6FKF - chains E and F of the 26 polymer chains in the assembly; structure by electron microscopy, 3.15 A resolution.

# Chain E
Protein: ATP synthase subunit alpha, chloroplastic
Organism: Spinacia oleracea
Notes: EC 3.6.3.14
UniProtKB: P06450 (ATPA_SPIOL); residues 1-507 here = UniProt positions 1-507
Amino-acid sequence (507 residues; numbered 1 to 507; the number before each row is that of its first residue):
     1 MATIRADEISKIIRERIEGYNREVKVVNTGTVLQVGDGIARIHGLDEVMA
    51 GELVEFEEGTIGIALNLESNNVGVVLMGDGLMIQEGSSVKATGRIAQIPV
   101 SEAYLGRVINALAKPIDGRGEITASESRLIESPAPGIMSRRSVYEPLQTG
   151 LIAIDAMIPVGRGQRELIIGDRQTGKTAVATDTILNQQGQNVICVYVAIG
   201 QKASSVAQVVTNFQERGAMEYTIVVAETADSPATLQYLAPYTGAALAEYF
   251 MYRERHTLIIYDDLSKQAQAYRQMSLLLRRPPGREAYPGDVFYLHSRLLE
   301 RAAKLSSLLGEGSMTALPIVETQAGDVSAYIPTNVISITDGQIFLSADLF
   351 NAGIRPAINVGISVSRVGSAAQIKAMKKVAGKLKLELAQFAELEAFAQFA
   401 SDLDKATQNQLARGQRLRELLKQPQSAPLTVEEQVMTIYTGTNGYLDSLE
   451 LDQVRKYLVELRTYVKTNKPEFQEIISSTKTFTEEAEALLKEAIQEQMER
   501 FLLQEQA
Unresolved in the structure: 1-7, 505-507
Ion coordination: Mg2+: Thr177 (together with ATP)
Residues lining bound ligands:
  - ADP (adenosine-5'-diphosphate): Val364, Ser365, Arg366
  - ATP (adenosine-5'-triphosphate): Asp171, Arg172, Gln173, Thr174, Gly175, Lys176, Thr177, Ala178, Glu321, Phe350, Arg355, Pro356, Gln423, Pro424, Gln425
Swiss-Prot annotation at these positions:
  - binding site (ATP): Gly170 to Thr177
  - site: Ser363 (Required for activity)

# Chain F
Protein: ATP synthase subunit beta, chloroplastic
Organism: Spinacia oleracea
Notes: EC 3.6.3.14
UniProtKB: P00825 (ATPB_SPIOL); residues 1-498 here = UniProt positions 1-498
Amino-acid sequence (498 residues; numbered 1 to 498; the number before each row is that of its first residue):
     1 MRINPTTSDPGVSTLEKKNLGRIAQIIGPVLDVAFPPGKMPNIYNALIVK
    51 GRDTAGQPMNVTCEVQQLLGNNRVRAVAMSATDGLTRGMEVIDTGAPLSV
   101 PVGGATLGRIFNVLGEPVDNLGPVDTRTTSPIHRSAPAFTQLDTKLSIFE
   151 TGIKVVDLLAPYRRGGKIGLFGGAGVGKTVLIMELINNIAKAHGGVSVFG
   201 GVGERTREGNDLYMEMKESGVINEQNIAESKVALVYGQMNEPPGARMRVG
   251 LTALTMAEYFRDVNEQDVLLFIDNIFRFVQAGSEVSALLGRMPSAVGYQP
   301 TLSTEMGSLQERITSTKEGSITSIQAVYVPADDLTDPAPATTFAHLDATT
   351 VLSRGLAAKGIYPAVDPLDSTSTMLQPRIVGEEHYEIAQRVKETLQRYKE
   401 LQDIIAILGLDELSEEDRLTVARARKIERFLSQPFFVAEVFTGSPGKYVG
   451 LAETIRGFQLILSGELDSLPEQAFYLVGNIDEATAKAMNLEMESKLKK
Unresolved in the structure: 1-16, 497-498
Ion coordination: Mg2+: Thr179 (together with ADP)
Residues lining bound ligands:
  - ADP (adenosine-5'-diphosphate): Gly173, Ala174, Gly175, Val176, Gly177, Lys178, Thr179, Val180, Glu208, Tyr362, Pro363, Phe435, Ala438, Phe441, Thr442
  - ATP (adenosine-5'-triphosphate): Ser372, Thr373, Gln376, Tyr385
Swiss-Prot annotation at these positions:
  - binding site (ATP): Gly172 to Thr179

# Interface between chain E and chain F
Pairs across the interface - 113 pairs, chain E then chain F:
  Gly44(E) with Arg87(F)
  Leu45(E) with Arg87(F), hydrogen bond (backbone-side chain)
  Asp46(E) with Thr86(F); Arg87(F)
  Glu47(E) with Thr86(F)
  Val48(E) with Thr86(F)
  Met49(E) with Gly84(F); Leu85(F); Thr86(F)
  Ala50(E) with Thr82(F); Asp83(F); Gly84(F), hydrogen bond (backbone-backbone); Leu85(F), hydrogen bond (backbone-backbone)
  Leu65(E) with Ile26(F)
  Asn66(E) with Ile27(F)
  Leu67(E) with Gln25(F); Ile26(F), hydrogen bond (backbone-backbone); Leu85(F); Arg87(F)
  Glu68(E) with Gln25(F); Ile27(F); Arg87(F), hydrogen bond (backbone-side chain)
  Ser69(E) with Ala24(F); Gln25(F), hydrogen bond
  Asn71(E) with Arg87(F)
  Val72(E) with Arg87(F)
  Ile95(E) with Gly84(F)
  Ala134(E) with Asn240(F)
  Gly136(E) with Thr206(F)
  Ile137(E) with Ile110(F), hydrophobic; Val118(F), hydrophobic; Thr206(F); Gly209(F); Asn210(F); Tyr236(F), hydrophobic
  Met138(E) with Asp119(F); Asn120(F); Tyr213(F), hydrophobic
  Arg140(E) with Thr206(F); Arg207(F); Asn210(F)
  Arg141(E) with Asn210(F)
  Ser142(E) with Asn210(F); Asp211(F)
  Arg165(E) with Arg205(F)
  Pro281(E) with Ala287(F)
  Gly289(E) with Glu284(F)
  Phe292(E) with Arg277(F); Gln280(F); Glu284(F)
  Tyr293(E) with Met239(F); Asn240(F); Glu241(F); Pro242(F); Arg246(F)
  Ser296(E) with Met239(F)
  Glu300(E) with Arg205(F); Thr206(F), hydrogen bond; Met239(F); Asn240(F)
  Ser328(E) with Ala331(F)
  Thr333(E) with Tyr328(F)
  Asn334(E) with Gln280(F)
  Ile336(E) with Ala174(F), hydrophobic; Arg205(F)
  Ser337(E) with Arg205(F), hydrogen bond (backbone-side chain); Met239(F); Arg277(F)
  Ile338(E) with Arg205(F), hydrogen bond (backbone-side chain); Met239(F), hydrophobic
  Thr339(E) with Arg205(F), hydrogen bond (backbone-side chain)
  Asp340(E) with Arg205(F), salt bridge; Arg207(F), salt bridge
  Gly361(E) with Ala358(F)
  Val364(E) with Gly175(F)
  Ser365(E) with Phe441(F)
  Arg366(E) with Ala174(F); Gly175(F); Arg205(F); Arg207(F), hydrogen bond (backbone-side chain); Phe441(F)
  Val367(E) with Val440(F)
  Gly368(E) with Val440(F); Phe441(F)
  Ser369(E) with Val440(F), hydrogen bond (backbone-backbone)
  Gly381(E) with Thr442(F); Gly443(F)
  Lys382(E) with Thr442(F)
  Leu385(E) with Phe441(F); Thr442(F); Tyr475(F); Leu476(F), hydrophobic
  Ala388(E) with Ala358(F); Lys359(F)
  Gln389(E) with Lys359(F); Ile361(F); Arg429(F); Gln472(F); Tyr475(F)
  Glu392(E) with Lys359(F); Arg425(F), salt bridge; Glu428(F); Arg429(F), salt bridge
  Phe396(E) with Ile405(F), hydrophobic; Leu410(F), hydrophobic; Arg425(F)
  Phe399(E) with Ile405(F); Ala406(F), hydrophobic; Gly409(F); Leu410(F), hydrogen bond (backbone-backbone)
  Ala400(E) with Leu410(F), hydrophobic
  Ser401(E) with Asp411(F), hydrogen bond
  Gln410(E) with Gln472(F)
Other interface residues (no listed pair), chain E (66 interface residues in all): Gly51, Pro135, Val143, Arg280, Arg284, Asp290, Val327, Gln342, Ala370, Leu393, Lys405
Other interface residues (no listed pair), chain F (66 interface residues in all): Arg52, Arg73, Glu204, Glu208, Leu288, Val296, Pro330, Ala357, Gly360, Tyr362, Tyr398, Val421, Ser494

# Summary
Chain E and chain F each contribute 66 residues to their interface; the contacts include 14 hydrogen bonds and
4 salt bridges. Polar pairs include Asp340(E)-Arg205(F), Asp340(E)-Arg207(F) and Glu392(E)-Arg425(F). ADP is
bound between chain E and chain F. Ligands of chain E: ATP.
Here chain E is ATP synthase subunit alpha, chloroplastic and chain F is ATP synthase subunit beta,
chloroplastic, both from Spinacia oleracea. Entry 6FKF (Chloroplast F1Fo conformation 1) was determined by
electron microscopy, deposited together with 6FKH and 6FKI.
